Entry 8DZG (electron microscopy, 3.10 A resolution); this record covers chains A and B of the 6 polymer chains in the assembly.

[Chain A (and B)]
Name: BfpD
From: Escherichia coli
Notes: chain B of this document is another copy of the same molecule, construct and numbering; everything in this record applies to it too
UniProtKB: Q47070 (Q47070_ECOLX); residue numbers follow UniProt; this construct covers 3-534
Chain sequence (534 residues; row label = number of the first residue in the row):
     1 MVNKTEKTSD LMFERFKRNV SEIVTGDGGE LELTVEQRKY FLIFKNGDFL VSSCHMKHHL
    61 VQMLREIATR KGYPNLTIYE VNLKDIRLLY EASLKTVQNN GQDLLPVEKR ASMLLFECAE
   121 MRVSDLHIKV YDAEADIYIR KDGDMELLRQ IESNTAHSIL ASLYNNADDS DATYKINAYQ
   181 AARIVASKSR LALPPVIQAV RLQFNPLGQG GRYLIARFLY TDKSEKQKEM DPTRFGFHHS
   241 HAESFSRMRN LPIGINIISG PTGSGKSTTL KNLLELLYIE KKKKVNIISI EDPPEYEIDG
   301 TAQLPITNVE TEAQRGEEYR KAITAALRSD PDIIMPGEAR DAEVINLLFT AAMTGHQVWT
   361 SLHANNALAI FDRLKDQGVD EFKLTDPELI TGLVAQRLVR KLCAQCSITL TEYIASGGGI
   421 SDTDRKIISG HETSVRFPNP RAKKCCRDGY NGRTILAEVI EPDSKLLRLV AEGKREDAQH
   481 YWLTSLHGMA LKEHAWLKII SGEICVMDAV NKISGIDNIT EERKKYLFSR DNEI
Unresolved in the structure: 1-106, 223-230
Differences from the reference sequence: expression tag (1-2)
Ion coordination: Mg2+: S267 (together with ADP); Zn2+: C403, C406, C445, C446
Small-molecule neighbours: ADP (adenosine-5'-diphosphate): F235, P261, T262, G263, S264, G265, K266, S267, T268, E295, Y296, L398, R453, T454, I455
What the authors report for this chain:
  - catalytic residues: E295, E338
  - binding site for ADP: Y296
  - conformationally variable residues (domain motion, order/disorder transition): A172, P294 to E310
  - Mg2+ coordination: S267
  - Zn2+ coordination: C403, C406, C445, C446
  - self-association interface (contacts with another copy of this molecule); pairs are residue here / residue on that copy: N286-Y213 (hydrogen bond), N286-K129 (hydrogen bond), R328-Q203 (hydrogen bond), D330-R140 (salt bridge), D332-R140 (salt bridge), K383-D376 (salt bridge), D386-R475 (salt bridge)
  - mutagenesis - E295C, E295C/E338Q (12-fold): decreased catalytic activity

[Chain A / chain B interface]
Pairs across the interface (55):
  L251(A) - S514(B)
  P252(A) - N511(B)
  P252(A) - K512(B)
  P252(A) - S514(B)
  I253(A) - N365(B)
  I253(A) - R397(B)
  K283(A) - M145(B)
  K284(A) - D144(B)
  K284(A) - M145(B)
  N286(A) - H127(B)
  N286(A) - K129(B)  hydrogen bond
  N286(A) - R140(B)
  N286(A) - M145(B)
  N286(A) - Y213(B)  hydrogen bond
  A302(A) - L207(B)  hydrophobic
  L304(A) - Y179(B)
  L304(A) - N205(B)
  L304(A) - P206(B)
  P305(A) - Y179(B)  hydrogen bond (backbone-side chain)
  P305(A) - P206(B)
  T307(A) - N177(B)  hydrogen bond (side chain-backbone)
  T307(A) - P206(B)
  N308(A) - N177(B)
  A322(A) - Y179(B)
  A325(A) - Y179(B)  hydrophobic
  A325(A) - Q203(B)
  R328(A) - R201(B)  hydrogen bond (backbone-side chain)
  R328(A) - Q203(B)  hydrogen bond
  S329(A) - N205(B)  hydrogen bond
  S329(A) - I215(B)
  D330(A) - D125(B)
  D330(A) - H127(B)  salt bridge
  D330(A) - R140(B)  salt bridge
  D330(A) - I215(B)
  D330(A) - R217(B)  salt bridge
  D332(A) - R140(B)  salt bridge
  T350(A) - R373(B)
  A352(A) - N365(B)  hydrogen bond (backbone-side chain)
  M353(A) - H363(B)
  M353(A) - A364(B)
  M353(A) - N365(B)
  M353(A) - D372(B)
  M353(A) - R373(B)
  T354(A) - H363(B)
  T354(A) - N365(B)
  G355(A) - N365(B)  hydrogen bond (backbone-side chain)
  F382(A) - D372(B)
  F382(A) - K375(B)
  F382(A) - D376(B)
  F382(A) - R475(B)
  K383(A) - D376(B)  salt bridge
  T385(A) - R475(B)
  D386(A) - D372(B)
  D386(A) - R475(B)  salt bridge
  L389(A) - N365(B)
Other interface residues (no listed pair), chain A (36 interface residues in all): N250, Y278, K281, V285, I288, Q303, P387, E388, S464
Other interface residues (no listed pair), chain B (37 interface residues in all): Y138, G143, K175, A181, G208, P261, E476, Q479, V510

[Summary]
Chain A and chain B form an interface of 36 and 37 residues respectively, with 9 hydrogen bonds and 6 salt
bridges. Polar pairs include D330(A)-H127(B), D330(A)-R140(B) and D330(A)-R217(B). Chain A binds ADP. The
paper reports catalytic residues E295(A) and E338(A); E295C and E295C/E338Q of chain A reduce catalytic
activity.
Chain A and chain B are both BfpD (Escherichia coli); the structure, Cryo-EM structure of bundle-forming pilus
extension ATPase from E.coli in the presence of ADP, was determined by electron microscopy (same publication
as 8DZE and 8DZF).
